Entry 8JJR (electron microscopy, 2.80 A resolution); this record covers chains a and y of the 26 polymer chains in the assembly.

# Chain a
Protein: PsaA
Source organism: Symbiodinium sp
Sequence (687 residues; row label = number of the first residue in the row):
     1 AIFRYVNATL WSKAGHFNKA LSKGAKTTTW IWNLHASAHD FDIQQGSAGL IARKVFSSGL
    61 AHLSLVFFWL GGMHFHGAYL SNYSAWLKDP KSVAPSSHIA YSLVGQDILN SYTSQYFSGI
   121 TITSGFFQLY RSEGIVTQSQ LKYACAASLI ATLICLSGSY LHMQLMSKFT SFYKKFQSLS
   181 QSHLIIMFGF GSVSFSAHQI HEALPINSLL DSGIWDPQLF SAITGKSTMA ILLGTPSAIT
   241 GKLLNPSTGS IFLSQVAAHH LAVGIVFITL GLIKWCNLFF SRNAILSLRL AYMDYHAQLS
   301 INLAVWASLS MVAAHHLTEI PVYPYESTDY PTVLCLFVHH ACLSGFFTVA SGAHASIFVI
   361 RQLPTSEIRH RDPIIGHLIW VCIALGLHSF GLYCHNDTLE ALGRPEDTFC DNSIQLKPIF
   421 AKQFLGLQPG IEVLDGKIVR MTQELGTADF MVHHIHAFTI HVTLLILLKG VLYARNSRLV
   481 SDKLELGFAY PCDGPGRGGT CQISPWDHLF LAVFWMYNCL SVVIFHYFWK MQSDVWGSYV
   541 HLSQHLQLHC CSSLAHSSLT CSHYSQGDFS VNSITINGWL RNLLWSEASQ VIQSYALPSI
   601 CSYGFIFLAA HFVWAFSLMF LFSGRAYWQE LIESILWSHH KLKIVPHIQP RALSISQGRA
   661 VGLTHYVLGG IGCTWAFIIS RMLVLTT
Disordered / not traced: 222-229, 542-555
Bound ions: chlorophyll a Mg near Gln106 (its only coordinating residue here); 4Fe-4S cluster Fe near Cys492 (its only coordinating residue here)
Residues lining bound ligands:
  - beta-carotene (BCR), molecule 1: Leu65, Phe68, Trp69
  - beta-carotene (BCR), molecule 2: Phe67, Leu70, His74, Ala144, Ala147, Ser148, Ala151, Phe190, Ser194
  - beta-carotene (BCR), molecule 3: Trp69, Ile186, Met187, Phe190, Gly191, Ser194
  - beta-carotene (BCR), molecule 4: Ser300, Ala304, Ser308, Thr348, Ser351, Gly352, Ala355, Leu464, Leu467, Leu468, Val471
  - beta-carotene (BCR), molecule 5: Met619, Trp628, Leu631, Ile632, Ile635
  - chlorophyll a (CLA), molecule 1: Tyr5, Val6, Asn7, Ala8, Leu10, Trp11, His16, Leu50, Lys54, Ser57, Ser58, Ala61, Ser64, Leu65, Phe68, Thr152, Leu156, Ser159, Tyr160, Met163
  - chlorophyll a (CLA), molecule 2: Trp11, His16, Phe17, Leu34, His35, Ala38, His39, Phe41, Gln44, Lys54, Ser58, Ala61, His62, Leu65
  - chlorophyll a (CLA), molecule 3: Trp11, Ala14, Trp30, Ile31, Trp32, Leu34, His35
  - chlorophyll a (CLA), molecule 4: Thr28, Ile31, Trp32, Ile632, Ile635, Leu636, His639, Ile644, Pro646, Ile648, Pro650, Arg651, Leu653
  - chlorophyll a (CLA), molecule 5: Trp32, Leu65, Val613, Phe616, Phe620, Leu653, Gln657, Ala660, Val661, Thr664, His665, Leu668
  - chlorophyll a (CLA), molecule 6: His35, Ala36, Ser37, Ala38, His39, Asp40, Asp42, His296, Leu299, Leu303, Phe346, Phe347, Val349, Ala350, Ala353, His354, Ile357, Arg361, Phe488, Trp506, Leu509, Thr664, Leu668
  - chlorophyll a (CLA), molecule 7: His39, Phe41, Val55, Ser58, Gly59, His62, Leu63, Val66, Phe67, Tyr295, His296, Gln298, Leu299, Asn302, Leu303, Trp306
  - chlorophyll a (CLA), molecule 8: His39, His62, Leu65, Val66, Trp69, Phe346, Phe347
  - chlorophyll a (CLA), molecule 9: Phe56, Leu60, Ile154, Cys155, Ser157, Gly158, Leu161, His162, Leu165, Phe172
  - chlorophyll a (CLA), molecule 10: Phe56, Gly59, Leu60, Leu63, Phe172, Tyr173, Leu179, Ser182, His183, Ile186, Met187, Trp306
  - chlorophyll a (CLA), molecule 11: Phe68, Trp69, Gly71, Gly72, Met73, Phe75, His76, Leu80, His98, Ile99, Tyr101, Cys145, Leu149
  - chlorophyll a (CLA), molecule 12: Phe68, His98, Ile99, Ala100, Tyr101, Leu103, Val104, Gln106, Leu109, Ile120, Ser602, Phe605, Ile606
  - chlorophyll a (CLA), molecule 13: Trp69, Met73, His76, Ser97, His98, Ile120, Thr121, Ile122, Thr123, Ser124, Ser602, Tyr603, Ile606, Ala609, Ala610, Val613, Leu668, Ile671, Gly672, Trp675
  - chlorophyll a (CLA), molecule 14: Trp69, Met73, Thr123, Ser124, Phe126, Cys335, Val338, His339, Cys342, Leu343, Phe346, Ile606, Ile671, Thr674, Trp675, Ile678
  - chlorophyll a (CLA), molecule 15: Trp69, Leu70, Ser124, Gly125, Phe126, Leu129, Phe188, Phe267, Trp306, Leu309, Ser310, Ala313, Leu317, Tyr323, Leu336, His339, His340, Leu343, Phe347
  - chlorophyll a (CLA), molecule 16: Leu129, Ser132, Met187, Phe188, Gly191, Ser192, Phe195, Gln199, Leu253, Val256, His259, His260, Val263, Phe267, Leu309, Val312, Ala313, His316, Leu317, Val322, Tyr323
  - chlorophyll a (CLA), molecule 17: Glu133, Gly134, Ile135, Gln140, Tyr143, Ala144, Ala147, Gly191, Ser194, Phe195, Ala197, His198, Glu202
  - chlorophyll a (CLA), molecule 18: Tyr173, Lys174, Phe176, Leu179, Ser180, His183, Leu184, Phe188, Leu288, Arg289, Tyr292, Met293, Asp294, Tyr295, Gln298, Ile301, Asn302, Val305, Trp306, Gln362
  - chlorophyll a (CLA), molecule 19: Val193, Ser194, Ser196, Ala197, Ile200, His201, Ile231, Leu261
  - chlorophyll a (CLA), molecule 20: Leu232, Ser237, Ala238, Ile239, Thr240, Ser254, Gln255, Ala258
  - chlorophyll a (CLA), molecule 21: Ile239, Thr240, Gly241, Ile251, Gln255, Val256, Ala258, His259, Ala262, Val263, Val266, His316, Ile320, Val322, Phe424, Leu425
  - chlorophyll a (CLA), molecule 22: Leu270, Ile273, Phe279, Phe280, Ser281, Ala284, Ile285
  - chlorophyll a (CLA), molecule 23: Ala284, Ile285, Leu288, Tyr292, Ile301, Ala304, Val305, Glu367
  - chlorophyll a (CLA), molecule 24: Tyr292, Ala297, Ser300, Ile301, Ala355, Phe358, Val359, Pro364, Thr365, Glu367, Leu468, Val471, Leu472
  - chlorophyll a (CLA), molecule 25: Val305, Ser308, Leu309, Val312, His315, His316, Glu319, Ile320, Phe424, Leu425
  - chlorophyll a (CLA), molecule 26: Met311, Val312, His315, Thr348, Ile460, Thr463, Leu464, Leu467, Cys519
  - chlorophyll a (CLA), molecule 27: Met311, His315, Glu319, Phe337, Phe420, Ala421, Lys422, Phe424, Gln443, Leu445, His453, His456, Ile460, Val523, His526, Tyr527, Met531
  - chlorophyll a (CLA), molecule 28: Glu367, His370, Pro373, Ile374, His377
  - chlorophyll a (CLA), molecule 29: Pro373, His377, Trp380
  - chlorophyll a (CLA), molecule 30: Ile374, His377, Leu378, Trp380, Val381, Ala457, Ile460, His461, Leu464, Leu468
  - chlorophyll a (CLA), molecule 31: Ile379, Trp380, Ile383
  - chlorophyll a (CLA), molecule 32: Ile379, Cys382, Ile383, Gly386, Leu387, Phe390, Gly391, Cys394, Phe458, Val462, Leu465, Ile466, Leu511, Phe514, Trp515
  - chlorophyll a (CLA), molecule 33: Trp380, Ile383, Ala384, Leu387, His388
  - chlorophyll a (CLA), molecule 34: Val381, Leu385, Lys417, Pro418, Ile419, Phe420, Ala421, Asp449, Phe450, His453, His454, Ala457, His461
  - chlorophyll a (CLA), molecule 35: Leu387, His388, Gly391, Leu392, Cys394, His395, Thr398, Leu399, Leu402, Arg404, Asp407, Phe409, Ile414
  - chlorophyll a (CLA), molecule 36: Phe390, Tyr393, Val452, Ile455, Phe458, Thr459, Tyr517, Asn518, Ser521, Val522, Phe525, Ile576, Trp579, Leu580, Leu584, Ala588, Ile592, Phe607, His611, Trp614, Tyr666, Gly670, Cys673, Thr674, Phe677
  - chlorophyll a (CLA), molecule 37: Phe390, Cys394, Asp397, Phe458, Phe514, Trp515, Tyr517, Asn518, Ile576, Leu580, Trp614, Tyr666
  - chlorophyll a (CLA), molecule 38: Thr398, Ala401, Leu402
  - chlorophyll a (CLA), molecule 39: Ile419, Phe420, Lys422
  - chlorophyll a (CLA), molecule 40: Leu580, Leu584, Trp585, Trp614
  - chlorophyll a (CLA), molecule 41: Phe605, Leu608, Ala609, His611, Phe612, Trp614, Ala615
  - chlorophyll a (CLA), molecule 42: Phe612, Ala615, Phe616, Leu618, Met619, Phe622, Ser623, Tyr627, Trp628, Leu631
  - chlorophyll a (CLA), molecule 43: Ile635, Ser638, His639, Leu642, Ile644
  - chlorophyll a (CLA), molecule 44: Trp637, Ser638, Lys641, Leu642
  - phylloquinone (PQN): Trp32, Met619, Phe620, Ser623, Gly624, Arg625, Trp628, Ile632, Arg651, Ala652, Leu653, Ser654, Gly658
  - 4Fe-4S cluster (SF4): Pro491, Cys492, Gly494, Pro495, Cys501, Ile655, Arg659
  - Dinoxanthin (UIX; [(1S,5R)-3,3,5-trimethyl-5-oxidanyl-4-[(3E,5E,7E,9E,11E,13E,15E,17E)-3,7,12,16-tetramethyl-18-[(1S,4S,6R)-2,2,6-trimethyl-4-oxidanyl-7-oxabicyclo[4.1.0]heptan-1-yl]octadeca-1,3,5,7,9,11,13,15,17-nonaenylidene]cyclohexyl] ethanoate): Tyr101, Ser102, Leu103
From the paper describing this entry:
  - conformationally variable residues (loop rearrangement): Ile2 to Val6, Gln44 to Ser47, Gln164 to Ser171, Gly213 to Leu244, Cys276 to Asp294, Gln362 to Ile368, Ala421 to Ile431, Tyr539 to Cys561

# Chain y
Protein: PsaU
Source organism: Symbiodinium sp
Sequence (223 residues; numbered 1 to 223; the number before each row is that of its first residue):
     1 MARSLAVAAL IAVAGGLAFV PGAIPRGTTA PPSRALQAAP AAESSWGSLP TLVGGMALGV
    61 FFSLATLAPV RAEEAPATPA PTPAEQAPTP APGPSDEEIL AKGCDIRVDC TTKEQQFAWA
   121 KAYYRKYNQE TDGKDPKYSK PSTGAGVFRK FKIDWPNPDP SIPDTTDGTY PIRNEDFLPI
   181 WKQQQEDLRA KMKEYIGREF TEIRWIGDYD NARSPYKPHN GYY
Disordered / not traced: 1-93
Residues lining bound ligands: Diadinoxanthin (DD6; (3S,3'R,5R,6S,7cis)-7',8'-didehydro-5,6-dihydro-5,6-epoxy-beta,beta-carotene-3,3'-diol): Ser214, Pro215, Tyr216

# Chain a / chain y interface
Contacting residue pairs (110; chain a residue first):
  Gly77(a) - Trp205(y)
  Ala78(a) - Trp205(y)
  Tyr83(a) - Trp205(y)  hydrophobic
  Ser84(a) - Trp205(y)
  Lys88(a) - Glu202(y)
  Lys88(a) - Ile203(y)
  Thr137(a) - Trp205(y)
  Gln138(a) - Trp205(y)  hydrogen bond
  Gln138(a) - Ile206(y)
  Leu141(a) - Trp205(y)  hydrophobic
  Ser208(a) - Leu188(y)
  Asp211(a) - Gln185(y)
  Ser212(a) - Leu188(y)
  Ser212(a) - Arg189(y)  hydrogen bond (backbone-side chain)
  Ile214(a) - Phe200(y)  hydrophobic
  Trp215(a) - Thr201(y)
  Trp215(a) - Glu202(y)
  Trp215(a) - Ile203(y)  hydrogen bond (backbone-backbone)
  Asp216(a) - Arg198(y)  salt bridge
  Asp216(a) - Phe200(y)
  Asp216(a) - Thr201(y)  hydrogen bond
  Pro217(a) - Thr201(y)
  Pro217(a) - Ile203(y)  hydrophobic
  Pro217(a) - Tyr209(y)  hydrophobic
  Pro217(a) - Tyr223(y)
  Gln218(a) - Ile196(y)
  Gln218(a) - Arg198(y)  hydrogen bond
  Gln218(a) - Tyr222(y)
  Leu219(a) - Met192(y)  hydrophobic
  Leu219(a) - Ile196(y)  hydrophobic
  Phe220(a) - Ile203(y)  hydrophobic
  Gly234(a) - Trp181(y)
  Gly234(a) - Gln184(y)
  Pro236(a) - Phe177(y)  hydrophobic
  Lys242(a) - Asn174(y)  hydrogen bond (backbone-side chain)
  Leu243(a) - Phe177(y)  hydrophobic
  Asn245(a) - Trp181(y)
  Pro246(a) - Phe177(y)  hydrophobic
  Pro246(a) - Leu178(y)  hydrophobic
  Pro246(a) - Trp181(y)  hydrophobic
  Ser247(a) - Trp181(y)  hydrogen bond
  Phe252(a) - Trp181(y)  hydrophobic
  Glu400(a) - Lys134(y)  salt bridge
  Pro405(a) - Lys134(y)
  Pro405(a) - Tyr138(y)
  Glu406(a) - Tyr138(y)
  Asp411(a) - Ser142(y)  hydrogen bond
  Asp411(a) - Phe151(y)
  Asp411(a) - Ile153(y)
  Asn412(a) - Lys137(y)  hydrogen bond (side chain-backbone)
  Asn412(a) - Tyr138(y)
  Asn412(a) - Phe151(y)
  Ser413(a) - Tyr138(y)
  Gln415(a) - Phe151(y)  hydrogen bond (side chain-backbone)
  Gln415(a) - Ile153(y)
  Lys417(a) - Lys152(y)
  Lys417(a) - Ile153(y)
  Pro418(a) - Ile153(y)
  Lys422(a) - Pro156(y)  hydrogen bond (side chain-backbone)
  Lys422(a) - Asn157(y)  hydrogen bond (side chain-backbone)
  Gln423(a) - Asp159(y)
  Gln423(a) - Pro160(y)
  Leu427(a) - Pro160(y)
  Leu427(a) - Ser161(y)
  Leu427(a) - Arg173(y)
  Gln428(a) - Ser161(y)
  Gln428(a) - Arg173(y)  hydrogen bond (backbone-side chain)
  Pro429(a) - Pro160(y)
  Pro429(a) - Ser161(y)
  Pro429(a) - Arg173(y)
  Gly430(a) - Ser161(y)  hydrogen bond (backbone-backbone)
  Gly430(a) - Pro171(y)
  Gly430(a) - Arg173(y)  hydrogen bond (backbone-side chain)
  Ile431(a) - Tyr170(y)  hydrophobic
  Ile431(a) - Pro171(y)  hydrogen bond (backbone-backbone)
  Ile431(a) - Ile172(y)
  Ile431(a) - Arg173(y)  hydrogen bond (backbone-backbone)
  Glu432(a) - Arg173(y)  salt bridge
  Glu432(a) - Asn174(y)
  Arg440(a) - Arg173(y)
  Met441(a) - Tyr170(y)  hydrophobic
  Thr442(a) - Asp159(y)
  Thr442(a) - Ser161(y)  hydrogen bond
  Glu444(a) - Ser142(y)
  Glu444(a) - Thr143(y)
  Glu444(a) - Gly144(y)  hydrogen bond (side chain-backbone)
  Glu444(a) - Phe148(y)
  Glu444(a) - Ile162(y)
  Glu444(a) - Tyr170(y)  hydrogen bond
  Leu445(a) - Phe148(y)
  Leu445(a) - Ile153(y)
  Asp534(a) - Thr143(y)  hydrogen bond
  His556(a) - Pro171(y)
  Ser557(a) - Pro171(y)
  Ser557(a) - Ile172(y)
  Ser557(a) - Glu175(y)  hydrogen bond
  Ser558(a) - Thr169(y)  hydrogen bond
  Ser558(a) - Tyr170(y)
  Leu559(a) - Thr169(y)
  Leu559(a) - Tyr170(y)  hydrogen bond (backbone-backbone)
  Leu559(a) - Ile172(y)  hydrophobic
  Cys561(a) - Tyr170(y)  hydrophobic
  His563(a) - Gly144(y)  hydrogen bond (side chain-backbone)
  Gly567(a) - Pro141(y)
  Ser570(a) - Pro141(y)
  Ser570(a) - Ser142(y)  hydrogen bond (side chain-backbone)
  Ser570(a) - Thr143(y)
  Val571(a) - Ser139(y)
  Val571(a) - Lys140(y)
  Val571(a) - Pro141(y)  hydrophobic
Interface residues without a listed pair, chain a (67 interface residues in all): Val136, Gly213, Leu233, Gly426, Gly446, Lys530, His541, Thr560, Gln566
Interface residues without a listed pair, chain y (49 interface residues in all): Asp154, Pro163, Gly168, Glu199

# Overview
67 residues of chain a face 49 of chain y across their interface; the contacts include 26 hydrogen bonds and 3
salt bridges. Polar contacts include Asp216(a)-Arg198(y), Glu400(a)-Lys134(y) and Glu432(a)-Arg173(y). The
paper reports conformational variability at Ile2(a), Gln44(a) and Gln164(a) among others.
Chain a is PsaA and chain y is PsaU, both from Symbiodinium sp; the structure, Cryo-EM structure of
Symbiodinium photosystem I, was determined by electron microscopy.
